PDB entry 1N8R | X-ray diffraction, 3.00 A resolution | chains A and Z of the 30 polymer chains in the assembly

== Chain A ==
Molecule: 23S ribosomal RNA
Source organism: Haloarcula marismortui
Sequence (2922 nucleotides; each row starts with the number of its first residue):
     2 UUGGCUACUA UGCCAGCUGG UGGAUUGCUC GGCUCAGGCG CUGAUGAAGG ACGUGCCAAG
    62 CUGCGAUAAG CCAUGGGGAG CCGCACGGAG GCGAAGAACC AUGGAUUUCC GAAUGAGAAU
   122 CUCUCUAACA AUUGCUUCGC GCAAUGAGGA ACCCCGAGAA CUGAAACAUC UCAGUAUCGG
   182 GAGGAACAGA AAACGCAAUG UGAUGUCGUU AGUAACCGCG AGUGAACGCG AUACAGCCCA
   242 AACCGAAGCC CUCACGGGCA AUGUGGUGUC AGGGCUACCU CUCAUCAGCC GACCGUCUCG
   302 ACGAAGUCUC UUGGAACAGA GCGUGAUACA GGGUGACAAC CCCGUACUCG AGACCAGUAC
   362 GACGUGCGGU AGUGCCAGAG UAGCGGGGGU UGGAUAUCCC UCGCGAAUAA CGCAGGCAUC
   422 GACUGCGAAG GCUAAACACA ACCUGAGACC GAUAGUGAAC AAGUAGUGUG AACGAACGCU
   482 GCAAAGUACC CUCAGAAGGG AGGCGAAAUA GAGCAUGAAA UCAGUUGGCG AUCGAGCGAC
   542 AGGGCAUACA AGGUCCCUCG ACGAAUGACC GACGCGCGAG CGUCCAGUAA GACUCACGGG
   602 AAGCCGAUGU UCUGUCGUAC GUUUUGAAAA ACGAGCCAGG GAGUGUGUCU GCAUGGCAAG
   662 UCUAACCGGA GUAUCCGGGG AGGCACAGGG AAACCGACAU GGCCGCAGGG CUUUGCCCGA
   722 GGGCCGCCGU CUUCAAGGGC GGGGAGCCAU GUGGACACGA CCCGAAUCCG GACGAUCUAC
   782 GCAUGGACAA GAUGAAGCGU GCCGAAAGGC ACGUGGAAGU CUGUUAGAGU UGGUGUCCUA
   842 CAAUACCCUC UCGUGAUCUA UGUGUAGGGG UGAAAGGCCC AUCGAGUCCG GCAACAGCUG
   902 GUUCCAAUCG AAACAUGUCG AAGCAUGACC UCCGCCGAGG UAGUCUGUGA GGUAGAGCGA
   962 CCGAUUGGUG UGUCCGCCUC CGAGAGGAGU CGGCACACCU GUCAAACUCC AAACUUACAG
  1022 ACGCCGUUUG ACGCGGGGAU UCCGGUGCGC GGGGUAAGCC UGUGUACCAG GAGGGGAACA
  1082 ACCCAGAGAU AGGUUAAGGU CCCCAAGUGU GGAUUAAGUG UAAUCCUCUG AAGGUGGUCU
  1142 CGAGCCCUAG ACAGCCGGGA GGUGAGCUUA GAAGCAGCUA CCCUCUAAGA AAAGCGUAAC
  1202 AGCUUACCGG CCGAGGUUUG AGGCGCCCAA AAUGAUCGGG ACUCAAAUCC ACCACCGAGA
  1262 CCUGUCCGUA CCACUCAUAC UGGUAAUCGA GUAGAUUGGC GCUCUAAUUG GAUGGAAGUA
  1322 GGGGUGAAAA CUCCUAUGGA CCGAUUAGUG ACGAAAAUCC UGGCCAUAGU AGCAGCGAUA
  1382 GUCGGGUGAG AACCCCGACG GCCUAAUGGA UAAGGGUUCC UCAGCACUGC UGAUCAGCUG
  1442 AGGGUUAGCC GGUCCUAAGU CAUACCGCAA CUCGACUAUG ACGAAAUGGG AAACGGGUUA
  1502 AUAUUCCCGU GCCACUAUGC AGUGAAAGUU GACGCCCUGG GGUCGAUCAC GCUGGGCAUU
  1562 CGCCCAGUCG AACCGUCCAA CUCCGUGGAA GCCGUAAUGG CAGGAAGCGG ACGAACGGCG
  1622 GCAUAGGGAA ACGUGAUUCA ACCUGGGGCC CAUGAAAAGA CGAGCAUAGU GUCCGUACCG
  1682 AGAACCGACA CAGGUGUCCA UGGCGGCGAA AGCCAAGGCC UGUCGGGAGC AACCAACGUU
  1742 AGGGAAUUCG GCAAGUUAGU CCCGUACCUU CGGAAGAAGG GAUGCCUGCU CCGGAACGGA
  1802 GCAGGUCGCA GUGACUCGGA AGCUCGGACU GUCUAGUAAC AACAUAGGUG ACCGCAAAUC
  1862 CGCAAGGACU CGUACGGUCA CUGAAUCCUG CCCAGUGCAG GUAUCUGAAC ACCUCGUACA
  1922 AGAGGACGAA GGACCUGUCA ACGGCGGGGG UAACUAUGAC CCUCUUAAGG UAGCGUAGUA
  1982 CCUUGCCGCA UCAGUAGCGG CUUGCAUGAA UGGAUUAACC AGAGCUUCAC UGUCCCAACG
  2042 UUGGGCCCGG UGAACUGUAC AUUCCAGUGC GGAGUCUGGA GACACCCAGG GGGAAGCGAA
  2102 GACCCUAUGG AGCUUUACUG CAGGCUGUCG CUGAGACGUG GUCGCCGAUG UGCAGCAUAG
  2162 GUAGGAGACA CUACACAGGU ACCCGCGCUA GCGGGCCACC GAGUCAACAG UGAAAUACUA
  2222 CCCGUCGGUG ACUGCGACUC UCACUCCGGG AGGAGGACAC CGAUAGCCGG GCAGUUUGAC
  2282 UGGGGCGGUA CGCGCUCGAA AAGAUAUCGA GCGCGCCCUA UGGCUAUCUC AGCCGGGACA
  2342 GAGACCCGGC GAAGAGUGCA AGAGCAAAAG AUAGCUUGAC AGUGUUCUUC CCAACGAGGA
  2402 ACGCUGACGC GAAAGCGUGG UCUAGCGAAC CAAUUAGCCU GCUUGAUGCG GGCAAUUGAU
  2462 GACAGAAAAG CUACCCUAGG GAUAACAGAG UCGUCACUCG CAAGAGCACA UAUCGACCGA
  2522 GUGGCUUGCU ACCUCGAUGU CGGUUCCCUC CAUCCUGCCC GUGCAGAAGC GGGCAAGGGU
  2582 GAGGUUGUUC GCCUAUUAAA GGAGGUCGUG AGCUGGGUUU AGACCGUCGU GAGACAGGUC
  2642 GGCUGCUAUC UACUGGGUGU GUAAUGGUGU CUGACAAGAA CGACCGUAUA GUACGAGAGG
  2702 AACUACGGUU GGUGGCCACU GGUGUACCGG UUGUUCGAGA GAGCACGUGC CGGGUAGCCA
  2762 CGCCACACGG GGUAAGAGCU GAACGCAUCU AAGCUCGAAA CCCACUUGGA AAAGAGACAC
  2822 CGCCGAGGUC CCGCGUACAA GACGCGGUCG AUAGACUCGG GGUGUGCGCG UCGAGGUAAC
  2882 GAGACGUUAA GCCCACGAGC ACUAACAGAC CAAAGCCAUC AU
Unresolved in the structure: 2-9, 126-127, 715, 971-998, 1560, 1952-1963, 2137-2236, 2339-2343, 2665-2666, 2915-2923
Bound ions: Mg2+ site 1 near G28 (its only coordinating residue here); Na+ site 1: C40, G41; Na+ site 2: G56, A59, G61; Na+ site 3 near U108 (its only coordinating residue here); Mg2+ site 2 near U115 (its only coordinating residue here); Na+ site 4: C141, G142; Na+ site 5 near U146 (its only coordinating residue here); Mg2+ site 3: C162, U2276; K+: C162, U163, U172; Mg2+ site 4: A165, A167, C168; Na+ site 6: A165, A166, A167; Mg2+ site 5: A166, G219; 62 more Na+ sites not listed; 97 more Mg2+ sites not listed
Residues lining bound ligands: virginiamycin m1 (VIR): G2102, A2103, C2104, A2474, A2486, C2487, A2538, U2539, G2540, U2620

== Chain Z ==
Protein: 50S ribosomal protein L32E
Source organism: Haloarcula marismortui
UniProtKB: P12736 (RL32_HALMA); residue numbers follow UniProt; this construct covers 1-240
Chain sequence (240 residues; each row starts with the number of its first residue):
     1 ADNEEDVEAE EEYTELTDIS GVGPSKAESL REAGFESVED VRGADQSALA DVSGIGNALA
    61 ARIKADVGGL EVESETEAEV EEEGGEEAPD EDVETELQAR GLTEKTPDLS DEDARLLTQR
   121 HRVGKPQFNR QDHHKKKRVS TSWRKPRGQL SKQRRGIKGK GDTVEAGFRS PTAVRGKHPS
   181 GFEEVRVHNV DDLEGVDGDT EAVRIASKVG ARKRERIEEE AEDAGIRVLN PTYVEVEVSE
Unresolved in the structure: 1-94, 237-240
Bound ions: Mg2+: His-133, Lys-136, Val-139

== Chain A / chain Z interface ==
Residue-residue contacts (172):
  G320(A) / Arg-212(Z)  hydrogen bond to the sugar
  A521(A) / Lys-137(Z)  salt bridge to the phosphate
  U522(A) / Lys-137(Z)  salt bridge to the phosphate
  G537(A) / Lys-135(Z)  hydrogen bond to the sugar
  G537(A) / Lys-160(Z)  sugar contact
  C538(A) / His-134(Z)  salt bridge to the phosphate
  C538(A) / Lys-135(Z)  phosphate contact
  G539(A) / His-134(Z)  hydrogen bond to the sugar
  G539(A) / Gly-159(Z)  hydrogen bond to the base
  A540(A) / Gln-127(Z)  hydrogen bond to the phosphate
  A540(A) / Gly-159(Z)  sugar contact
  A540(A) / Gly-161(Z)  sugar contact
  C541(A) / Pro-126(Z)  phosphate contact
  C541(A) / Gln-127(Z)  hydrogen bond to the phosphate
  A551(A) / Tyr-233(Z)  phosphate contact
  A552(A) / Arg-204(Z)  hydrogen bond to the phosphate
  A552(A) / Leu-229(Z)  sugar contact
  A552(A) / Asn-230(Z)  sugar contact
  A552(A) / Pro-231(Z)  phosphate contact
  A552(A) / Tyr-233(Z)  hydrogen bond to the phosphate
  G553(A) / His-178(Z)  salt bridge to the phosphate
  G553(A) / Pro-179(Z)  sugar contact
  G553(A) / Arg-204(Z)  salt bridge to the phosphate
  G554(A) / His-178(Z)  salt bridge to the phosphate
  G554(A) / Ser-180(Z)  phosphate contact
  G554(A) / Arg-227(Z)  salt bridge to the phosphate
  U555(A) / His-121(Z)  phosphate contact
  C556(A) / His-121(Z)  salt bridge to the phosphate
  C594(A) / Arg-122(Z)  hydrogen bond to the phosphate
  U595(A) / Thr-118(Z)  phosphate contact
  U595(A) / Arg-122(Z)  salt bridge to the phosphate
  C617(A) / Lys-158(Z)  hydrogen bond to the sugar
  C617(A) / Gly-159(Z)  base contact
  G618(A) / Lys-158(Z)  sugar contact
  G618(A) / Lys-160(Z)  hydrogen bond to the sugar
  A620(A) / Asp-132(Z)  hydrogen bond to the sugar
  A620(A) / Lys-135(Z)  hydrogen bond to the sugar
  A620(A) / Lys-152(Z)  phosphate contact
  A620(A) / Lys-160(Z)  salt bridge to the phosphate
  C621(A) / Gln-131(Z)  hydrogen bond to the phosphate
  C621(A) / Asp-132(Z)  sugar contact
  C621(A) / Ser-151(Z)  phosphate contact
  C621(A) / Lys-152(Z)  salt bridge to the phosphate
  G622(A) / Gln-131(Z)  hydrogen bond to the phosphate
  G622(A) / Arg-147(Z)  phosphate contact
  G622(A) / Gly-148(Z)  hydrogen bond to the phosphate
  G622(A) / Ser-151(Z)  phosphate contact
  U623(A) / Gly-148(Z)  phosphate contact
  U623(A) / Gln-149(Z)  hydrogen bond to the phosphate
  U623(A) / Leu-150(Z)  base contact
  U624(A) / Leu-150(Z)  base contact
  U625(A) / Leu-150(Z)  base contact
  A628(A) / Leu-150(Z)  sugar contact
  A629(A) / Lys-152(Z)  salt bridge to the phosphate
  C637(A) / Lys-136(Z)  salt bridge to the phosphate
  C637(A) / Arg-138(Z)  salt bridge to the phosphate
  C638(A) / Lys-136(Z)  phosphate contact
  C638(A) / Lys-137(Z)  phosphate contact
  C638(A) / Arg-138(Z)  salt bridge to the phosphate
  A639(A) / Arg-138(Z)  phosphate contact
  C905(A) / Arg-144(Z)  salt bridge to the phosphate
  C906(A) / Trp-143(Z)  hydrogen bond to the phosphate
  C906(A) / Arg-144(Z)  phosphate contact
  C906(A) / Lys-145(Z)  hydrogen bond to the phosphate
  C906(A) / Arg-147(Z)  salt bridge to the phosphate
  A907(A) / Trp-143(Z)  hydrogen bond to the phosphate
  A907(A) / Lys-145(Z)  phosphate contact
  A907(A) / Val-164(Z)  sugar contact
  A908(A) / Glu-165(Z)  phosphate contact
  A908(A) / Ala-166(Z)  hydrogen bond to the phosphate
  G1071(A) / Gln-149(Z)  phosphate contact
  G1071(A) / Arg-154(Z)  sugar contact
  G1072(A) / Arg-154(Z)  salt bridge to the phosphate
  G1072(A) / Arg-155(Z)  phosphate contact
  A1073(A) / Arg-155(Z)  sugar contact
  A1073(A) / Gly-156(Z)  hydrogen bond to the sugar
  A1073(A) / Ile-157(Z)  phosphate contact
  G1074(A) / Ile-157(Z)  phosphate contact
  G1074(A) / Lys-158(Z)  hydrogen bond to the phosphate
  G1075(A) / Lys-158(Z)  salt bridge to the phosphate
  G1089(A) / Glu-165(Z)  hydrogen bond to the sugar
  G1089(A) / Gly-167(Z)  hydrogen bond to the base
  A1090(A) / Gly-167(Z)  sugar contact
  A1090(A) / Phe-168(Z)  sugar contact
  U1091(A) / Val-123(Z)  sugar contact
  G1260(A) / Lys-158(Z)  base contact
  U1266(A) / Arg-115(Z)  hydrogen bond to the phosphate
  U1266(A) / Gln-119(Z)  hydrogen bond to the sugar
  C1267(A) / Arg-115(Z)  salt bridge to the phosphate
  C1267(A) / Leu-116(Z)  sugar contact
  C1267(A) / Gln-119(Z)  sugar contact
  C1267(A) / Pro-171(Z)  sugar contact
  C1268(A) / Ala-166(Z)  hydrogen bond to the sugar
  C1268(A) / Gly-167(Z)  base contact
  C1268(A) / Arg-169(Z)  sugar contact
  C1268(A) / Ser-170(Z)  sugar contact
  C1268(A) / Pro-171(Z)  phosphate contact
  C1268(A) / Thr-172(Z)  hydrogen bond to the phosphate
  C1268(A) / Arg-175(Z)  hydrogen bond to the phosphate
  G1269(A) / Ala-166(Z)  sugar contact
  G1269(A) / Arg-175(Z)  salt bridge to the phosphate
  U1293(A) / Gln-149(Z)  hydrogen bond to the sugar
  U1293(A) / Arg-154(Z)  sugar contact
  A1294(A) / Gln-149(Z)  phosphate contact
  G1311(A) / His-188(Z)  sugar contact
  G1311(A) / Asn-189(Z)  phosphate contact
  G1311(A) / Lys-208(Z)  base contact
  G1312(A) / His-188(Z)  sugar contact
  G1312(A) / Asn-189(Z)  phosphate contact
  G1312(A) / Lys-208(Z)  hydrogen bond to the sugar
  G1312(A) / Val-209(Z)  hydrogen bond to the sugar
  G1312(A) / Lys-213(Z)  salt bridge to the phosphate
  A1313(A) / Lys-208(Z)  sugar contact
  A1313(A) / Val-209(Z)  phosphate contact
  A1313(A) / Gly-210(Z)  hydrogen bond to the phosphate
  A1313(A) / Lys-213(Z)  salt bridge to the phosphate
  U1314(A) / Gly-210(Z)  phosphate contact
  G1315(A) / Gly-210(Z)  sugar contact
  G1315(A) / Ala-211(Z)  hydrogen bond to the phosphate
  G1315(A) / Arg-212(Z)  hydrogen bond to the base
  G1315(A) / Glu-215(Z)  hydrogen bond to the base
  G1316(A) / Gly-210(Z)  phosphate contact
  G1316(A) / Ala-211(Z)  hydrogen bond to the phosphate
  A1317(A) / Lys-208(Z)  phosphate contact
  A1318(A) / Lys-208(Z)  phosphate contact
  G1324(A) / Arg-204(Z)  base contact
  G1325(A) / Pro-179(Z)  sugar contact
  U1326(A) / Arg-120(Z)  salt bridge to the phosphate
  U1326(A) / Gly-176(Z)  sugar contact
  U1326(A) / Lys-177(Z)  sugar contact
  G1327(A) / Arg-120(Z)  salt bridge to the phosphate
  G1327(A) / Lys-125(Z)  salt bridge to the phosphate
  G1327(A) / Arg-169(Z)  hydrogen bond to the phosphate
  G1327(A) / Ser-170(Z)  phosphate contact
  G1327(A) / Arg-175(Z)  phosphate contact
  G1327(A) / Gly-176(Z)  hydrogen bond to the phosphate
  A1328(A) / Lys-125(Z)  salt bridge to the phosphate
  A1328(A) / Phe-128(Z)  sugar contact
  A1328(A) / Val-164(Z)  sugar contact
  A1328(A) / Glu-165(Z)  base contact
  A1328(A) / Ala-166(Z)  base contact
  A1328(A) / Phe-168(Z)  sugar contact
  A1328(A) / Arg-169(Z)  salt bridge to the phosphate
  A1328(A) / Ser-170(Z)  hydrogen bond to the phosphate
  A1328(A) / Arg-175(Z)  salt bridge to the phosphate
  A1329(A) / Lys-125(Z)  salt bridge to the phosphate
  A1329(A) / Phe-128(Z)  phosphate contact
  A1329(A) / Trp-143(Z)  phosphate contact
  A1329(A) / Val-164(Z)  sugar contact
  A1329(A) / Arg-169(Z)  base contact
  A1330(A) / Ser-142(Z)  hydrogen bond to the phosphate
  A1330(A) / Trp-143(Z)  hydrogen bond to the phosphate
  A1331(A) / Ser-142(Z)  hydrogen bond to the phosphate
  A1331(A) / Arg-144(Z)  salt bridge to the phosphate
  U1333(A) / Arg-186(Z)  hydrogen bond to the phosphate
  U1333(A) / Arg-204(Z)  sugar contact
  C1334(A) / Arg-186(Z)  salt bridge to the phosphate
  C1334(A) / Arg-204(Z)  hydrogen bond to the sugar
  C1334(A) / Ile-205(Z)  sugar contact
  C1334(A) / Ala-206(Z)  phosphate contact
  C1334(A) / Ser-207(Z)  hydrogen bond to the phosphate
  C1334(A) / Asn-230(Z)  hydrogen bond to the phosphate
  C1335(A) / Ser-207(Z)  phosphate contact
  C1335(A) / Asn-230(Z)  hydrogen bond to the phosphate
  C1343(A) / Lys-208(Z)  hydrogen bond to the sugar
  G1344(A) / Lys-208(Z)  sugar contact
  A1356(A) / Arg-130(Z)  salt bridge to the phosphate
  A1356(A) / Asp-132(Z)  base contact
  A1356(A) / Lys-136(Z)  base contact
  A1356(A) / Arg-138(Z)  hydrogen bond to the base
  A1356(A) / Val-139(Z)  base contact
  U2059(A) / Lys-136(Z)  hydrogen bond to the sugar
Other interface residues (no listed pair), chain A (75 interface residues in all): A319, C596, G1290, A2060
Other interface residues (no listed pair), chain Z (76 interface residues in all): Glu-112, Arg-214, Arg-216

== Overview ==
75 residues of chain A and 76 residues of chain Z are in contact; the contacts include 52 hydrogen bonds and
33 salt bridges. Polar pairs include G539(A)/Gly-159(Z), G1089(A)/Gly-167(Z) and G1315(A)/Arg-212(Z). Chain A
binds virginiamycin m1. C40(A) and G41(A) coordinate Na+ site 1.
Chain A is 23S ribosomal RNA and chain Z is 50S ribosomal protein L32E, both from Haloarcula marismortui; the
structure, Structure of large ribosomal subunit in complex with virginiamycin M, was determined by X-ray
diffraction, deposited together with 1K73, 1KC8 and 1NJI.
